PDB entry 7CJF | X-ray diffraction, 2.11 A resolution | chains A and C of the 3 polymer chains in the assembly

Chain A:
Protein: antibody heavy chain
From: Homo sapiens
Notes: antibody fragment or engineered binder
Sequence (228 residues; row label = number of the first residue in the row):
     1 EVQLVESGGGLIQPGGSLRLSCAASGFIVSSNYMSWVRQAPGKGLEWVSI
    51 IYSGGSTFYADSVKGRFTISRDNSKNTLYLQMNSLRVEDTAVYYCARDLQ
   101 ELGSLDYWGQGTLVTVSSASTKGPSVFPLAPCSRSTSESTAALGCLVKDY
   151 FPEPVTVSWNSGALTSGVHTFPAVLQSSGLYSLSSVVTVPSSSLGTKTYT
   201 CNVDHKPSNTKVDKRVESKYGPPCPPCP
Disordered / not traced: 221-228
Disulfides: Cys22-Cys95, Cys145-Cys201

Chain C:
Protein: Spike protein S1
From: Severe acute respiratory syndrome coronavirus 2
Notes: fragment: receptor binding domain, RBD
UniProt: P0DTC2 (SPIKE_SARS2); residue numbers follow UniProt; this construct covers 334-527
Sequence (194 residues; numbered 334 to 527; the number before each row is that of its first residue):
   334 NLCPFGEVFNATRFASVYAWNRKRISNCVADYSVLYNSASFSTFKCYGVS
   384 PTKLNDLCFTNVYADSFVIRGDEVRQIAPGQTGKIADYNYKLPDDFTGCV
   434 IAWNSNNLDSKVGGNYNYLYRLFRKSNLKPFERDISTEIYQAGSTPCNGV
   484 EGFNCYFPLQSYGFQPTNGVGYQPYRVVVLSFELLHAPATVCGP
Disulfides: Cys336-Cys361, Cys379-Cys432, Cys391-Cys525, Cys480-Cys488
Glycans and other covalent adducts: N-acetylglucosamine (NAG) linked to Asn343
Curated features (UniProtKB/Swiss-Prot):
  - region: Arg403 to Asp405 (Integrin-binding motif), Asn448 to Phe456 (Immunodominant HLA epitope recognized by the CD8+)
  - glycosylation: Asn343 (N-linked (GlcNAc...) (complex) asparagine)
  - natural variant: Gly339 (G339D: In strain: Omicron/BA.1, Omicron/BA.2 and 4 more; G339H: In strain: Omicron/BA.2.75, Omicron/XBB.1.5 and 1 more), Arg346 (R346K: In strain: Mu/B.1.621; R346T: In strain: Omicron/BQ.1.1, Omicron/XBB.1.5 and 1 more), Leu368 (L368I: In strain: Omicron/XBB.1.5, Omicron/EG.5.1), Ser371 (S371F: In strain: Omicron/BA.2, Omicron/BA.2.12.1 and 6 more; S371L: In strain: Omicron/BA.1), Ser373 (S373P: In strain: Omicron/BA.1, Omicron/BA.2 and 7 more), Ser375 (S375F: In strain: Omicron/BA.1, Omicron/BA.2 and 7 more), Thr376 (T376A: In strain: Omicron/BA.2, Omicron/BA.2.12.1 and 5 more), Asp405 (D405N: In strain: Omicron/BA.2, Omicron/BA.2.12.1 and 6 more), Arg408 (R408S: In strain: Omicron/BA.2, Omicron/BA.2.12.1 and 6 more), Lys417 (K417N: In strain: Beta/B.1.351, Omicron/BA.1 and 8 more; K417T: In strain: Gamma/P.1), Asn440 (N440K: In strain: Omicron/BA.1, Omicron/BA.2 and 7 more), Lys444 (K444T: In strain: Omicron/BQ.1.1), 16 further natural variant entries in UniProt
  - mutagenesis: Asn343 (N343Q: Reduced viral infectivity), Leu452 (L452R: Increased resistance to neutralizing antibodies. Decreases HLA binding to NF9 epitope. Increased binding affinity to human ACE2), Tyr453 (Y453F: Decreased HLA binding to NF9 epitope. Increased binding affinity to human ACE2), Ala475 (A475V: Increased resistance to neutralizing antibodies), Val483 (V483A: Increased resistance to neutralizing antibodies), Glu484 (E484D: Increased replication in human TMEM106B overexpressing cells), Phe490 (F490L: Increased resistance to neutralizing antibodies and human covalescent sera neutralization), Gln493 (Q493N: Reduced host ACE2-binding affinity in vitro; Q493Y: Reduced host ACE2-binding affinity in vitro), Asn501 (N501T: Reduced host ACE2-binding affinity in vitro; N501Y: Increased binding affinity to human ACE2), His519 (H519P: Increased resistance to human covalescent sera neutralization)

How chain A and chain C interact:
Pairs across the interface - 43 pairs, chain A then chain C:
  Gly26(A) with Gly476(C); Ser477(C), hydrogen bond (backbone-backbone)
  Phe27(A) with Ala475(C); Phe486(C), hydrophobic; Asn487(C)
  Ile28(A) with Ala475(C), hydrogen bond (backbone-backbone); Gly476(C)
  Ser30(A) with Lys458(C), hydrogen bond (backbone-side chain)
  Ser31(A) with Lys458(C); Tyr473(C), hydrogen bond (backbone-side chain); Gln474(C)
  Asn32(A) with Ala475(C), hydrogen bond (side chain-backbone)
  Tyr33(A) with Lys417(C); Tyr421(C); Leu455(C), hydrogen bond (side chain-backbone)
  Tyr52(A) with Gly416(C); Lys417(C); Asp420(C); Tyr421(C)
  Ser53(A) with Tyr421(C), hydrogen bond; Arg457(C), hydrogen bond (side chain-backbone); Lys458(C), hydrogen bond (backbone-side chain); Tyr473(C)
  Gly54(A) with Tyr421(C), hydrogen bond (backbone-side chain); Lys458(C); Asn460(C)
  Ser56(A) with Thr415(C); Asp420(C), hydrogen bond
  Phe58(A) with Thr415(C); Gly416(C)
  Arg97(A) with Phe486(C); Asn487(C), hydrogen bond; Tyr489(C), hydrogen bond
  Leu99(A) with Tyr489(C)
  Gln100(A) with Lys417(C), hydrogen bond
  Glu101(A) with Lys417(C), salt bridge; Tyr453(C), hydrogen bond; Gln493(C)
  Leu102(A) with Leu455(C), hydrophobic; Phe456(C), hydrophobic; Gln493(C)
  Asp106(A) with Phe486(C)
  Tyr107(A) with Phe486(C), hydrophobic
Interface residues without a listed pair, chain A (20 interface residues in all): Arg71
Interface residues without a listed pair, chain C (21 interface residues in all): Ser459
From the paper, about this interface:
  - residue pairs: Phe456(C)-Leu102(A) (hydrophobic contact), Tyr489(C)-Leu102(A) (hydrophobic contact)
  - epitope / paratope residues, chain A: Gln100(A), Glu101(A), Leu102(A)
  - epitope / paratope residues, chain C: Lys417(C), Tyr453(C), Phe456(C), Tyr489(C)

Overview:
Chain A and chain C form an interface of 20 and 21 residues respectively, with 15 hydrogen bonds and 1 salt
bridge. Polar pairs include Glu101(A)-Lys417(C), Ser30(A)-Lys458(C) and Ser31(A)-Tyr473(C). The paper
describes hydrophobic contacts between Phe456(C) and Leu102(A) and Tyr489(C) and Leu102(A). From the paper:
epitope/paratope residues Gln100(A), Glu101(A) and Lys417(C) among others.
Here chain A is antibody heavy chain (Homo sapiens) and chain C is Spike protein S1 (Severe acute respiratory
syndrome coronavirus 2). Entry 7CJF (Crystal structure of SARS-CoV-2 RBD in complex with a neutralizing
antibody Fab) was determined by X-ray diffraction.
